5JCB - chains B and E of the 6 polymer chains in the assembly; structure by X-ray diffraction, 2.30 A resolution.

# Chain B
Name: Tubulin beta chain
From: Sus scrofa
Reference sequence: F2Z5B2 (F2Z5B2_PIG); the author numbering skips numbers that UniProt does not, so the offset changes along the chain: 1-42 = UniProt 1-42; 45-360 = UniProt 43-358; 369-455 = UniProt 359-445
Amino-acid sequence (445 residues; row label = number of the first residue in the row; note: 10 numbers in that range are skipped by the numbering (no residue carries them; nothing is unmodelled there)):
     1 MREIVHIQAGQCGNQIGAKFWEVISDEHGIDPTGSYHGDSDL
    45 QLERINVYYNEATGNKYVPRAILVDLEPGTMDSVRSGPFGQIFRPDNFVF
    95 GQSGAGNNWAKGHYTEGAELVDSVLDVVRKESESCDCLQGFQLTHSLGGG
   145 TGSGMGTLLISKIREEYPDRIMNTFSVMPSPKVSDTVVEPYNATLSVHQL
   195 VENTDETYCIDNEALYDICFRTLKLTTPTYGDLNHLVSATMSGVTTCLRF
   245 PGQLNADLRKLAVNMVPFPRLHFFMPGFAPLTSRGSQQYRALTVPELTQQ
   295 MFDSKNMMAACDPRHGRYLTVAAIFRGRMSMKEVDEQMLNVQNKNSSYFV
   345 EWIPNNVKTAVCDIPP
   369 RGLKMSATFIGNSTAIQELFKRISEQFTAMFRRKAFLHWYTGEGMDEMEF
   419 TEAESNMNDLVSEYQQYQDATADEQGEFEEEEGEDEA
Disordered / not traced: 1, 56-57, 278-279, 439-455
Bound ions: Mg2+: Gln11 (together with GDP); Na+ near Glu113 (its only coordinating residue here); Ca2+: Glu113 (shared with 1 residue of chain C)
Small-molecule neighbours:
  - GDP (guanosine-5'-diphosphate): Gly10, Gln11, Cys12, Gln15, Ile16, Asp69, Ala99, Asn101, Ser140, Gly142, Gly143, Gly144, Thr145, Gly146, Ser147, Val171, Pro173, Val177, Asp179, Glu183, Asn206, Leu209, Tyr224, Leu227, Asn228
  - NV4 ((5R,5aR,8aS,9R)-9-[(4H-1,2,4-triazol-3-yl)sulfanyl]-5-(3,4,5-trimethoxyphenyl)-5,8,8a,9-tetrahydro-2H-furo[3',4':6,7]naphtho[2,3-d][1,3]dioxol-6(5aH)-one): Val238, Cys241, Leu242, Leu248, Asn249, Ala250, Asp251, Lys254, Leu255, Asn258, Met259, Thr314, Val315, Ala316, Ala317, Ile318, Asn350, Lys352, Thr353, Ala354, Ile378

# Chain E
Name: Stathmin
From: Sus scrofa
Reference sequence: F2Z508 (F2Z508_PIG); residues 5-145 here correspond to UniProt positions 49-189 (UniProt number = residue number + 44)
Amino-acid sequence (152 residues; numbered 4 to 155; the number before each row is that of its first residue):
     4 ADMEVIELNKCTSGQSFEVILKPPSFDGVPEFNASLPRRRDPSLEEIQKK
    54 LEAAEERRKYQEAELLKHLAEKREHEREVIQKAIEENNNFIKMAKEKLAQ
   104 KMESNKENREAHLAAMLERLQEKDKHAEEVRKNKELKEEASRLEHHHHHH
   154 HH
Disordered / not traced: 4-5, 29-43, 142-155
Sequence notes: expression tag (4, 146-155)

# Chain B / chain E interface
Contacting residue pairs - 23 pairs, chain B then chain E:
  Tyr108(B) with His78(E), hydrogen bond; Glu79(E); Val82(E), hydrophobic; Ile83(E)
  Leu152(B) with Glu79(E)
  Ser155(B) with Leu72(E); Arg76(E), hydrogen bond
  Lys156(B) with Arg76(E); Glu79(E), salt bridge
  Arg158(B) with Leu68(E)
  Glu159(B) with Leu69(E); Leu72(E); Arg76(E), salt bridge
  Pro162(B) with Glu65(E); Leu68(E), hydrophobic
  Glu196(B) with His71(E), salt bridge
  Glu411(B) with Val82(E); Ala86(E)
  Gly412(B) with Val82(E); Lys85(E); Ala86(E)
  Met413(B) with Val82(E)
  Glu417(B) with His78(E), salt bridge
Interface residues without a listed pair, chain B (17 interface residues in all): His107, Thr109, Asn197, Gly410, Asp414
Interface residues without a listed pair, chain E (13 interface residues in all): Lys75

# Overview
17 residues of chain B face 13 of chain E across their interface; the contacts include 2 hydrogen bonds and 4
salt bridges. Polar pairs include Lys156(B)-Glu79(E), Glu159(B)-Arg76(E) and Glu196(B)-His71(E). Ligands of
chain B: GDP and compound NV4.
Here chain B is Tubulin beta chain and chain E is Stathmin, both from Sus scrofa. Entry 5JCB (Microtubule
depolymerizing agent podophyllotoxin derivative YJTSF1) was determined by X-ray diffraction.
